8DV6 - chains B and H of the 6 polymer chains in the assembly; structure by X-ray diffraction, 3.38 A resolution.

[Chain B]
Name: Envelope protein E
From: Zika virus ZIKV/Human/Cambodia/FSS13025/2010
Reference sequence: A0A384KMW4 (A0A384KMW4_ZIKV); residues 1-405 here correspond to UniProt positions 291-695 (UniProt number = residue number + 290)
Chain sequence (415 residues; numbered 1 to 415; the number before each row is that of its first residue):
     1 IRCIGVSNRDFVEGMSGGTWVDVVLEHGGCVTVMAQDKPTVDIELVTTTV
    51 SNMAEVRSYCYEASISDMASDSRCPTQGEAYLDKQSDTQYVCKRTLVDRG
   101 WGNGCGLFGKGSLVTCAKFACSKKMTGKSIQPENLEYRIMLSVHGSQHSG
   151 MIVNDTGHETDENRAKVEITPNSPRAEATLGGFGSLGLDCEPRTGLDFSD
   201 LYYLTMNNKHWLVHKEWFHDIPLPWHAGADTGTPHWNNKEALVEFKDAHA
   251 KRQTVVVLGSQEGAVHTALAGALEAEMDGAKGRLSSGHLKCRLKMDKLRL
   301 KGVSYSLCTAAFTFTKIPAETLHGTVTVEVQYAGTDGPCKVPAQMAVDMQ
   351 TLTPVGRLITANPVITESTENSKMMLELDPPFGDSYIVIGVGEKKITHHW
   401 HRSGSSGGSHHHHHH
Unresolved in the structure: 406-415
Differences from the reference sequence: expression tag (406-415)
Cystine bridges: Cys3-Cys30, Cys60-Cys121, Cys74-Cys105, Cys92-Cys116, Cys190-Cys291, Cys308-Cys339
What the authors report for this chain:
  - post-translational modification sites: Asn154

[Chain H]
Name: mAb Fab Heavy Chain
From: Homo sapiens
Notes: antibody fragment or engineered binder
Chain sequence (240 residues; row label = number of the first residue in the row):
     1 RVHLVESGGGVVQPGRSLRLSCVASGFAFSNYHMHWVRQAPGKGLEWVAI
    51 IWDDGSDQYYADSVKGRFTISRDNSKNTLFLQMNRLRAEDTALYYCVGGS
   101 SAYNGDNGWREAASLDDWGQGTLVTVSSASTKGPSVFPLAPSSKSTSGGT
   151 AALGCLVKDYFPEPVTVSWNSGALTSGVHTFPAVLQSSGLYSLSSVVTVP
   201 SSSLGTQTYICNVNHKPSNTKVDKKVEPKSCDKTHHHHHH
Unresolved in the structure: 231-240
Cystine bridges: Cys22-Cys96, Cys155-Cys211

[Interface between chain B and chain H]
Pairs across the interface - 6 pairs, chain B then chain H:
  Asn208(B) with Asp57(H); Gln58(H)
  Asp278(B) with Ile51(H); Gly55(H); Gln58(H), hydrogen bond; Ser71(H)
Also at the interface, not in a pair above, chain B (6 interface residues in all): Asp155, Thr156, Lys166, Met277
Also at the interface, not in a pair above, chain H (9 interface residues in all): Ile70, Asn74, Ser75, Asn77
From the paper, about this interface:
  - epitope / paratope residues, chain B: Asp278(B)
  - hot spots on chain H (mutagenesis) - D57S/Q58A/K76S: decreased binding to Envelope protein E (chain B)

[Overview]
6 residues of chain B and 9 residues of chain H are in contact, with 1 hydrogen bond. The hydrogen-bonded pair
is Asp278(B)-Gln58(H). The paper reports that D57S/Q58A/K76S of chain H reduce binding to Envelope protein E
(chain B); the epitope/paratope residue Asp278(B).
Here chain B is Envelope protein E (Zika virus ZIKV/Human/Cambodia/FSS13025/2010) and chain H is mAb Fab Heavy
Chain (Homo sapiens). Entry 8DV6 (Zika virus envelope protein structure in complex with a potent Human mAb)
was determined by X-ray diffraction, deposited together with 7YAR.
